PDB entry 5N7E | X-ray diffraction, 1.65 A resolution | chains A and B

Chain A:
Protein: Mb(Bcr-DH_4)
From: synthetic construct
Sequence (95 residues; row label = number of the first residue in the row):
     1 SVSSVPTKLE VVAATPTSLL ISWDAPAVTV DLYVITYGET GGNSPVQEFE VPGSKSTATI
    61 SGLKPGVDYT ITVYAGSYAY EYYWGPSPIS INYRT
Not modelled in the structure: 1-2

Chain B:
Protein: Breakpoint cluster region protein
From: Homo sapiens
Notes: EC 2.7.11.1
UniProtKB: P11274 (BCR_HUMAN); residue numbers follow UniProt; this construct covers 487-702
Sequence (219 residues; numbered 484 to 702; the number before each row is that of its first residue):
   484 GAMASELDLE KGLEMRKWVL SGILASEETY LSHLEALLLP MKPLKAAATT SQPVLTSQQI
   544 ETIFFKVPEL YEIHKEFYDG LFPRVQQWSH QQRVGDLFQK LASQLGVYRA FVDNYGVAME
   604 MAEKCCQANA QFAEISENLR ARSNKDAKDP TTKNSLETLL YKPVDRVTRS TLVLHDLLKH
   664 TPASHPDHPL LQDALRISQN FLSSINEEIT PRRQSMTVK
Not modelled in the structure: 484-488, 624-637, 689-702
Construct notes: expression tag (484-486)
Curated features (UniProtKB/Swiss-Prot):
  - modified residue: Ser-488 (Phosphoserine), Tyr-554 (Phosphotyrosine), Thr-641 (Phosphothreonine), Tyr-644 (Phosphotyrosine), Thr-693 (Phosphothreonine)
From the paper describing this entry:
  - conformationally variable residues (order/disorder transition): Leu-622 to Ser-638
  - post-translational modification sites: Tyr-554, Tyr-591, Tyr-644 (citing earlier work)

How chain A and chain B interact:
Residue-residue contacts (19; chain A residue first):
  Val-12(A) / Met-498(B)
  Val-12(A) / His-663(B)
  Ala-13(A) / Met-498(B)  hydrophobic
  Ala-13(A) / Trp-501(B)  hydrophobic
  Ala-13(A) / His-663(B)
  Ala-14(A) / Trp-501(B)
  Ala-14(A) / Asp-659(B)
  Thr-15(A) / Trp-501(B)
  Thr-15(A) / Asp-659(B)
  Pro-16(A) / Leu-655(B)  hydrophobic
  Pro-16(A) / Val-656(B)
  Pro-16(A) / Asp-659(B)
  Thr-17(A) / Arg-652(B)
  Ser-18(A) / Trp-501(B)
  Leu-19(A) / Trp-501(B)
  Leu-20(A) / Met-498(B)  hydrophobic
  Leu-20(A) / Trp-501(B)
  Thr-59(A) / Trp-501(B)  hydrogen bond
  Pro-65(A) / Arg-652(B)
Interface residues without a listed pair, chain B (8 interface residues in all): Val-502

In short:
Chain A and chain B form an interface of 11 and 8 residues respectively, with 1 hydrogen bond. The
hydrogen-bonded pair is Thr-59(A)/Trp-501(B). The paper reports modification sites Tyr-554(B), Tyr-591(B) and
Tyr-644(B); conformational variability at Leu-622(B).
Here chain A is Mb(Bcr-DH_4) (synthetic construct) and chain B is Breakpoint cluster region protein (Homo
sapiens). Entry 5N7E (Crystal structure of the Dbl-homology domain of Bcr-Abl in complex with monobody
Mb(Bcr-DH_4)) was determined by X-ray diffraction together with 5OC7 from the same study.
